PDB entry 6LK8 | electron microscopy, 5.50 A resolution (low resolution: residue-level contacts below are approximate; hydrogen-bond / salt-bridge calls are withheld) | chains B and D of the 32 polymer chains in the assembly

== Chain B ==
Name: Nuclear pore complex protein Nup85
From: Xenopus laevis
Reference sequence: Q68FJ0 (NUP85_XENLA); residues 1-653 here = UniProt positions 1-653
Sequence (653 residues; numbered 1 to 653; the number before each row is that of its first residue):
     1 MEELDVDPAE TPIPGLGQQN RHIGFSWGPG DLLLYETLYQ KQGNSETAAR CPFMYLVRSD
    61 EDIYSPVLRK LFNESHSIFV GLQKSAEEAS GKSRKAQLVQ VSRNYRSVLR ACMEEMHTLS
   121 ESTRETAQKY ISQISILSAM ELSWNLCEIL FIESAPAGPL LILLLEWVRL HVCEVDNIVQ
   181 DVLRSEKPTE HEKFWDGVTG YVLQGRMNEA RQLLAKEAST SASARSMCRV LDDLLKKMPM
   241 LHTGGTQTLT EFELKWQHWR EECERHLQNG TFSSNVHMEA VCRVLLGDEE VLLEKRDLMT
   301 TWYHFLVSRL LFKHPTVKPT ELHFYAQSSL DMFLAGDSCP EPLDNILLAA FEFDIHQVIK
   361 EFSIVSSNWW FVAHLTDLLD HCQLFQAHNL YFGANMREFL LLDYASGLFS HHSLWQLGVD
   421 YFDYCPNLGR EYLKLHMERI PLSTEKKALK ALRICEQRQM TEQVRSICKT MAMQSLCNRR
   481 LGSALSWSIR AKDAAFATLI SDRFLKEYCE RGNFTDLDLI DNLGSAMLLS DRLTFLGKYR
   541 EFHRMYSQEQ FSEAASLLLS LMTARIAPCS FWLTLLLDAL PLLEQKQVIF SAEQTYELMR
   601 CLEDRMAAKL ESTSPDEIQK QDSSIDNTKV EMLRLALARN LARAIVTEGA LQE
Not modelled in the structure: 1-21, 152-155, 172-190, 206-229, 249-251, 272-276, 300, 335-339, 424-425, 442, 460-462, 479-483, 496-498, 526-528, 548-550, 610-617, 643-653

== Chain D ==
Name: Nucleoporin SEH1-A
From: Xenopus laevis
Reference sequence: Q4FZW5 (SEH1A_XENLA); numbering as in UniProt (aligned over 1-322)
Sequence (322 residues; row label = number of the first residue in the row):
     1 MFVARSIAAD HKDLIHDVSF DFHGRRMATC SSDQSVKVWD KSENGNWHCT ASWKTHSGSV
    61 WRVTWAHPEF GQVLASCSFD RTAAVWEEIV GESNDKLRGQ SHWVKRTTLV DSRTSVTDVK
   121 FAPKHMGLML ATCSADGVVR IYEAPDVMNL SQWSLQHEIS CKLSCSCISW NPSSSRAHSP
   181 MIAVGSDDSS PNIMGKVQIY EYNENTRKYA KAETLMSVSD PVHDIAFAPN LGRSFHILAV
   241 ATKDVRIFTM KPLRKELSSS GGVTKFEIHT VAQFDNHNSQ VWRVSWNITG TVLASSGDDG
   301 TVRLWKANYM DNWKCIGVLK GD
Not modelled in the structure: 188-194, 255-262

== How chain B and chain D interact ==
Pairs across the interface (33):
  H22(B) with G297(D); D298(D)
  I23(B) with W282(D); R283(D); S296(D); G297(D); T301(D)
  G24(B) with R283(D); S296(D)
  F25(B) with R283(D); S285(D)
  S26(B) with V18(D)
  W27(B) with F20(D); W286(D)
  G28(B) with F20(D); G24(D)
  P29(B) with F20(D); D21(D); F22(D); H23(D); G24(D)
  G30(B) with H23(D); G24(D)
  Y39(B) with I15(D)
  Q40(B) with L14(D)
  Q42(B) with L14(D)
  P52(B) with I7(D)
  F53(B) with S6(D)
  M54(B) with R5(D); S6(D)
  L56(B) with A4(D)
  R439(B) with F22(D); H23(D)
Interface residues without a listed pair, chain B (20 interface residues in all): L428, I440, M473
Interface residues without a listed pair, chain D (26 interface residues in all): D13, E69, G232, V284, N287, A294

== Summary ==
Chain B and chain D form an interface of 20 and 26 residues respectively.
Chain B is Nuclear pore complex protein Nup85 and chain D is Nucleoporin SEH1-A, both from Xenopus laevis; the
structure, Structure of Xenopus laevis Cytoplasmic Ring subunit, was determined by electron microscopy.
